Entry 8GL9 (X-ray diffraction, 2.81 A resolution); this record covers chains B and C of the 3 polymer chains in the assembly.

== Chain B (and C) ==
Name: Proliferating cell nuclear antigen
Source organism: Homo sapiens
Notes: chain C of this document is another copy of the same molecule, construct and numbering; everything in this record applies to it too
UniProtKB: P12004 (PCNA_HUMAN); numbering as in UniProt (aligned over 1-261)
Chain sequence (261 residues; each row starts with the number of its first residue):
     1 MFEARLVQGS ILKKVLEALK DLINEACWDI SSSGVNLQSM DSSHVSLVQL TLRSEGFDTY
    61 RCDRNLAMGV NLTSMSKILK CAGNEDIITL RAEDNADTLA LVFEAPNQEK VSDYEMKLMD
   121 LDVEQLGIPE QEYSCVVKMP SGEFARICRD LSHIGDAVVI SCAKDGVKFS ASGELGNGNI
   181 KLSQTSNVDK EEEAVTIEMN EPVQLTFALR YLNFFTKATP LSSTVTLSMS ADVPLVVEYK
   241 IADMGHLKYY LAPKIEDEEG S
Disordered / not traced: 94-96, 106, 163-165, 186-192, 255-261 (chain C: 1, 95-96, 106-107, 164-166, 186-192, 256-261)
Cystine bridges: Cys-135/Cys-162
Residues lining bound ligands:
  - ZQW (N~2~-(naphthalene-1-carbonyl)-N-(2-phenoxyphenyl)-L-alpha-glutamine), molecule 1: Glu-25, Ala-26, Cys-27, Gln-38, Ser-39, Met-40, Asp-41, His-44, Leu-47, Leu-121, Val-123, Leu-126
  - ZQW, molecule 2: Met-40, His-44, Val-45, Ser-46, Leu-47, Leu-126, Ile-128, Pro-234, Tyr-250, Leu-251, Ala-252
  - ZQW, molecule 3: Gln-131, Ala-231, Asp-232, Val-233, Pro-234, Ala-252, Pro-253
Curated features (UniProtKB/Swiss-Prot):
  - DNA-binding region: Arg-61 to Lys-80
  - modified residue: Lys-14 (N6-acetyllysine), Lys-77 (N6-acetyllysine), Lys-80 (N6-acetyllysine), Tyr-211 (Phosphotyrosine), Lys-248 (N6-acetyllysine)
  - cross-link (Glycyl lysine isopeptide (Lys-Gly)): Lys-164 (interchain with G-Cter in SUMO2), Lys-254 (interchain with G-Cter in SUMO2)
Reported in the primary citation:
  - binding site for ZQW: Ser-39, Met-40, His-44, Val-45, Leu-47, Val-123, Leu-126, Ile-128, Gln-131, Asp-232, Val-233, Pro-234, Tyr-250, Leu-251, Ala-252, Pro-253
  - mutagenesis - L47V: decreased binding to AOH1996
  - mutagenesis - L47V: unchanged growth in response to R9-caPep

== Chain B / chain C interface ==
Residue-residue contacts - 32 pairs, chain B then chain C:
  Glu-143(B) / Lys-110(C)  salt bridge
  Arg-146(B) / Lys-80(C)  hydrogen bond (side chain-backbone)
  Arg-146(B) / Cys-81(C)  hydrogen bond (side chain-backbone)
  Arg-146(B) / Ala-82(C)
  Arg-146(B) / Gly-83(C)
  Arg-146(B) / Lys-110(C)
  Asp-150(B) / Cys-81(C)
  Ile-154(B) / Tyr-114(C)  hydrophobic
  Glu-174(B) / Lys-117(C)  hydrogen bond (backbone-side chain)
  Leu-175(B) / Ser-74(C)
  Leu-175(B) / Lys-77(C)
  Leu-175(B) / Lys-117(C)  hydrogen bond (backbone-backbone)
  Gly-176(B) / Glu-115(C)
  Gly-176(B) / Lys-117(C)
  Asn-177(B) / Asp-113(C)
  Asn-177(B) / Tyr-114(C)
  Asn-177(B) / Glu-115(C)  hydrogen bond (backbone-backbone)
  Gly-178(B) / Asp-113(C)
  Gly-178(B) / Tyr-114(C)
  Asn-179(B) / Ser-112(C)
  Asn-179(B) / Asp-113(C)  hydrogen bond (backbone-backbone)
  Ile-180(B) / Lys-110(C)
  Ile-180(B) / Val-111(C)
  Ile-180(B) / Ser-112(C)
  Ile-180(B) / Tyr-114(C)
  Lys-181(B) / Glu-109(C)
  Lys-181(B) / Lys-110(C)
  Lys-181(B) / Val-111(C)  hydrogen bond (backbone-backbone)
  Leu-182(B) / Glu-109(C)
  Leu-182(B) / Lys-110(C)
  Ser-183(B) / Glu-109(C)  hydrogen bond (side chain-backbone)
  Thr-185(B) / Glu-109(C)
Also at the interface, not in a pair above, chain B (19 interface residues in all): Ile-147, Leu-151, His-153, Gly-173
Also at the interface, not in a pair above, chain C (16 interface residues in all): Ile-78, Met-116

== Summary ==
19 residues of chain B and 16 residues of chain C are in contact; the contacts include 8 hydrogen bonds and 1
salt bridge. Polar pairs include Glu-143(B)/Lys-110(C), Arg-146(B)/Lys-80(C) and Arg-146(B)/Cys-81(C). From
the paper: a binding site for ZQW at Ser-39(B), Met-40(B) and His-44(B) among others; L47V of chain B reduces
binding to AOH1996.
Both chains are Proliferating cell nuclear antigen (Homo sapiens). Entry 8GL9 (Co-crystal structure of caPCNA
bound to AOH1160 derivative 1LE) was determined by X-ray diffraction, deposited together with 8GLA.
